4LQI - chains I and Y of the 28 polymer chains in the assembly; structure by X-ray diffraction, 2.70 A resolution.

# Chain I
Molecule: Proteasome subunit beta type-3
Organism: Saccharomyces cerevisiae
Notes: EC 3.4.25.1
UniProtKB: P25451 (PSB3_YEAST); the construct lacks a stretch of the UniProt sequence and is renumbered around it, so the offset changes along the chain: -8 to -1 = UniProt 2-9; 1-36 = UniProt 10-45; 38-105 = UniProt 46-113; 106-122 = UniProt 117-133; 2 more segments
Sequence (204 residues; numbered -8 to 194 plus 4 insertion-coded residues; 3 numbers in that range are skipped by the numbering (no residue carries them; nothing is unmodelled there); the number before each row is that of its first residue; a row labelled like 105A-105C holds insertion residues (105A, then the next letters in order); numbers below 1 keep their minus sign (Ser-8 is residue -8)):
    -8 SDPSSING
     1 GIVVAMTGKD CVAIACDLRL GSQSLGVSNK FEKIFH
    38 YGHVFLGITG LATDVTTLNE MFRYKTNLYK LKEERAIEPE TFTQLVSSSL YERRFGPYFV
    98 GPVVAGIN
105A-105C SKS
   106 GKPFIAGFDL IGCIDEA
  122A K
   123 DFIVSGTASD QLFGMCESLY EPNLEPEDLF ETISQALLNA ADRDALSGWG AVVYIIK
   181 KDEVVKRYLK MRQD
UniProt features mapped onto this chain:
  - modified residue: Ser22 (Phosphoserine)
  - cross-link: Lys62 (Glycyl lysine isopeptide (Lys-Gly) (interchain with G-Cter in ubiquitin))

# Chain Y
Molecule: Proteasome subunit beta type-5
Organism: Saccharomyces cerevisiae
Notes: EC 3.4.25.1
UniProtKB: P30656 (PSB5_YEAST); the construct lacks a stretch of the UniProt sequence and is renumbered around it, so the offset changes along the chain: 1-105 = UniProt 76-180; 106-181 = UniProt 183-258; 183-211 = UniProt 259-287
Sequence (212 residues; each row starts with the number of its first residue; note: 1 number in that range is skipped by the numbering (no residue carries it; nothing is unmodelled there); a row labelled like 105A-105B holds insertion residues (105A, then the next letters in order)):
     1 TTTLAFRFQG GIIVAVDSRA TAGNWVASQT VKKVIEINPF LLGTMAGGAA DCQFWETWLG
    61 SQCRLHELRE KERISVAAAS KILSNLVYQY KGAGLSMGTM ICGYT
105A-105B RK
   106 EGPTIYYVDS DGTRLKGDIF CVGSGQTFAY GVLDSNYKWD LSVEDALYLG KRSILAAAHR
   166 DAYSGGSVNL YHVTED
   183 GWIYHGNHDV GELFWKVKEE EGSFNNVIG
Covalently attached groups: vibralactone, bound form (1Y9) linked to Thr1
Small-molecule neighbours: vibralactone, bound form (1Y9): Arg19, Ala20, Thr21, Val31, Lys33, Met45, Ala46, Gly47, Ala49, Tyr168

# Chain I / chain Y interface
Residue-residue contacts (46):
  Ser-4(I) - Asn24(Y)
  Arg19(I) - Ala167(Y)
  Ser24(I) - Arg165(Y)
  Ser24(I) - Asp166(Y)
  Ser24(I) - Ala167(Y)  hydrogen bond (backbone-backbone)
  Ser24(I) - Tyr168(Y)
  Leu25(I) - Phe133(Y)  hydrophobic
  Leu25(I) - Arg165(Y)
  Gly26(I) - Arg165(Y)  hydrogen bond (backbone-side chain)
  Asn29(I) - Asn208(Y)  hydrogen bond
  Asn29(I) - Val209(Y)
  Lys30(I) - Asn208(Y)  hydrogen bond (side chain-backbone)
  Lys30(I) - Ile210(Y)
  Gln133(I) - Trp25(Y)
  Asp164(I) - Gln29(Y)
  Arg165(I) - Asn24(Y)
  Arg165(I) - Trp25(Y)
  Arg165(I) - Val26(Y)  hydrogen bond (backbone-backbone)
  Arg165(I) - Ala27(Y)  hydrogen bond (side chain-backbone)
  Arg165(I) - Ser28(Y)
  Asp166(I) - Asn24(Y)
  Asp166(I) - Val26(Y)
  Ala167(I) - Asn24(Y)  hydrogen bond (backbone-backbone)
  Ala167(I) - Val26(Y)
  Ala167(I) - Ala167(Y)
  Ala167(I) - Tyr168(Y)  hydrophobic
  Leu168(I) - Asn24(Y)
  Trp171(I) - His164(Y)  hydrogen bond (side chain-backbone)
  Trp171(I) - Arg165(Y)
  Lys190(I) - Trp197(Y)
  Lys190(I) - Gly211(Y)
  Met191(I) - Trp197(Y)
  Arg192(I) - Gly171(Y)  hydrogen bond (side chain-backbone)
  Arg192(I) - Asp191(Y)  salt bridge
  Arg192(I) - Val192(Y)
  Arg192(I) - Gly193(Y)
  Gln193(I) - His164(Y)  hydrogen bond (backbone-side chain)
  Gln193(I) - Phe196(Y)
  Gln193(I) - Trp197(Y)
  Gln193(I) - Val209(Y)
  Asp194(I) - Arg19(Y)  salt bridge
  Asp194(I) - Ala163(Y)
  Asp194(I) - Ser169(Y)
  Asp194(I) - Gly170(Y)
  Asp194(I) - Gly171(Y)  hydrogen bond (side chain-backbone)
  Asp194(I) - Val192(Y)
Interface residues without a listed pair, chain I (20 interface residues in all): Val27
Interface residues without a listed pair, chain Y (27 interface residues in all): Thr21

# Summary
20 residues of chain I and 27 residues of chain Y are in contact; the contacts include 11 hydrogen bonds and 2
salt bridges. Polar contacts include Arg192(I)-Asp191(Y), Asp194(I)-Arg19(Y) and Gly26(I)-Arg165(Y).
Vibralactone, bound form is covalently linked to Thr1(Y).
Chain I is Proteasome subunit beta type-3 and chain Y is Proteasome subunit beta type-5, both from
Saccharomyces cerevisiae; the structure, Yeast 20S Proteasome in complex with Vibralactone, was determined by
X-ray diffraction.
